9ILT - chains A and E of the 8 polymer chains in the assembly; structure by X-ray diffraction, 3.25 A resolution.

Chain A:
Molecule: Cytochrome c7-like domain-containing protein
Organism: Chloroflexus aurantiacus J-10-fl
UniProtKB: A9WEV2 (A9WEV2_CHLAA); residue numbers follow UniProt; this construct covers 1-219
Chain sequence (219 residues; each row starts with the number of its first residue):
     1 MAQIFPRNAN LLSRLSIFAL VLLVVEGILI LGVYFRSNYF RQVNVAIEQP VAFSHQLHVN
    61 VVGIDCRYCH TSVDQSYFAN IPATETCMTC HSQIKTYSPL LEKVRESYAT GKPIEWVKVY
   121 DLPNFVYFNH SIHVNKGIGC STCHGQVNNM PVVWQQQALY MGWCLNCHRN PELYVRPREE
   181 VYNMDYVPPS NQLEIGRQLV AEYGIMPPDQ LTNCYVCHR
Not modelled in the structure: 1
Glycans and other covalent adducts: heme c (HEC) linked to Cys66, Cys87, Cys164, Cys167, Cys214
Metal / ion sites: heme c Fe (5 sites), coordinated by His55, His58, His70, His91, His130, His133, His144, Met161, His168, His218
Small-molecule neighbours:
  - heme c (HEC), molecule 1: Arg41, Leu122, Pro123, Phe125, Val126, Leu159, Tyr160, Met161, Leu165, His168, Leu211, Thr212, Asn213, Cys217, His218
  - heme c (HEC), molecule 2: Gln49, Phe53, His55, His58, Val59, Ile64, Asp65, Cys69, His70, Ile81, Pro82, Trp116, Val117, Lys118, Val119, Tyr120, Cys140, His144, Val147, Asn148, Val153, Met184
  - heme c (HEC), molecule 3: Val51, Ala52, Phe53, Leu57, His58, Val62, Ile64, Tyr68, Pro82, Thr86, Cys90, His91, Ile94, Lys95, Ser98, Leu100, Leu101, Val104
  - heme c (HEC), molecule 4: Tyr68, Thr89, Cys90
  - heme c (HEC), molecule 5: His70, Val73, Phe78, Ala79, Ile81, Lys118, Tyr120, Asp121, Leu122, Phe128, His130, His133, Val134, Ile138, Gly139, Cys140, Cys143, His144, Leu159, Trp163, Glu180
  - heme c (HEC), molecule 6: Val126, Tyr127, Phe128, Ile132, His133, Lys136, Ile138, Thr142, Cys143, Trp163, His168, Tyr174, Gly204, Ile205, Met206, Gln210, Leu211, Val216, Cys217

Chain E:
Molecule: Cytochrome c domain-containing protein
Organism: Chloroflexus aurantiacus J-10-fl
UniProtKB: A9WEV6 (A9WEV6_CHLAA); residues 1-205 here = UniProt positions 1-205
Chain sequence (205 residues; numbered 1 to 205; the number before each row is that of its first residue):
     1 MQKPRLTSRM IRFGWVGLLV LLLTACHQDM YDQQKYTTYE PSSFFADGRS SRPNVPGTTP
    61 FEVVKTDEFL YTGLIDGQEV DAMPFPVTKD LLLRGQLKYN IYCAVCHGEA GYGASMVAER
   121 GGIVPANFHQ QRLREAPLSH FFVVITNGVY RGDPENGGYQ SMYGYASRIT PEDRWAIAAY
   181 IRALQLSQNA TIDDVPPDQR AQLGN
Not modelled in the structure: 1-25, 190-205
Glycans and other covalent adducts: heme c (HEC) linked to Cys103, Cys106
Metal / ion sites: heme c Fe: His107, Met162
Small-molecule neighbours: heme c (HEC): Tyr102, Val105, His107, Ile123, Val124, Pro125, Ala126, Phe128, Arg132, Leu133, His140, Phe141, Val144, Ile145, Val149, Tyr150, Ser161, Met162, Tyr165, Ile169, Ile177, Ile181

How chain A and chain E interact:
Contacting residue pairs (51):
  Phe35(A) - Cys26(E)  hydrophobic
  Val61(A) - Met116(E)
  Val62(A) - Met116(E)
  Val62(A) - Val117(E)  hydrophobic
  Gly63(A) - Val105(E)
  Asp65(A) - Ile101(E)
  Arg67(A) - Ile101(E)
  Arg67(A) - Tyr102(E)
  Tyr68(A) - Ile101(E)
  Tyr68(A) - Tyr102(E)
  Tyr68(A) - Tyr165(E)  hydrogen bond
  Tyr68(A) - Arg168(E)
  Thr71(A) - Tyr102(E)
  Tyr77(A) - Thr38(E)  hydrogen bond
  Phe78(A) - Thr38(E)
  Phe78(A) - Tyr39(E)  hydrophobic
  Asn80(A) - Tyr39(E)  hydrogen bond
  Ile81(A) - Tyr39(E)
  Glu85(A) - Ser167(E)  hydrogen bond
  Thr86(A) - Arg168(E)
  Met88(A) - Tyr163(E)
  Thr89(A) - Tyr163(E)
  Thr89(A) - Tyr165(E)
  Thr89(A) - Arg168(E)  hydrogen bond
  Ser92(A) - Tyr163(E)  hydrogen bond
  Gln93(A) - Gly121(E)
  Gln93(A) - Ile123(E)
  Gln93(A) - Tyr159(E)
  Gln93(A) - Gln160(E)
  Gln93(A) - Ser161(E)  hydrogen bond
  Ile94(A) - Val117(E)  hydrophobic
  Ile94(A) - Arg120(E)
  Ile94(A) - Ile123(E)  hydrophobic
  Tyr108(A) - Tyr163(E)  hydrogen bond
  Gly111(A) - Asp47(E)
  Gly111(A) - Arg49(E)  hydrogen bond (backbone-side chain)
  Pro113(A) - Asp47(E)
  Pro113(A) - Gly48(E)
  Pro113(A) - Arg49(E)
  Glu115(A) - Pro41(E)
  Pro123(A) - Met30(E)
  Pro123(A) - Tyr31(E)
  Asn124(A) - Met30(E)
  Asn124(A) - Tyr31(E)
  Asn124(A) - Asp32(E)
  Asn124(A) - Gln33(E)
  Asn124(A) - Lys35(E)
  Asn124(A) - Thr37(E)
  Phe125(A) - Met30(E)
  Phe125(A) - Tyr31(E)  hydrophobic
  Tyr127(A) - Lys35(E)  hydrogen bond
Also at the interface, not in a pair above, chain A (32 interface residues in all): Leu57, Ile64, Cys90, Lys112, Leu122
Also at the interface, not in a pair above, chain E (31 interface residues in all): Ala46, Leu97, Cys106

In short:
Chain A and chain E form an interface of 32 and 31 residues respectively, with 10 hydrogen bonds. Polar
contacts include Tyr68(A)-Tyr165(E), Tyr77(A)-Thr38(E) and Asn80(A)-Tyr39(E). Bound to chain A: heme c. Chain
E binds heme c.
Here chain A is Cytochrome c7-like domain-containing protein and chain E is Cytochrome c domain-containing
protein, both from Chloroflexus aurantiacus J-10-fl. Entry 9ILT (Crystal structure of alternative complex III
from Chloroflexus aurantiacus) was determined by X-ray diffraction.
